Entry 4WU8 (X-ray diffraction, 2.45 A resolution); this record covers chains J and A of the 10 polymer chains in the assembly.

[Chain J]
Molecule: 145-nt DNA strand
Sequence (145 nucleotides; each row starts with the number of its first residue; numbers below 1 keep their minus sign (DA-72 is residue -72)):
   -72 ATCAATATCC ACCTGCAGAT ACTACCAAAA GTGTATTTGG AAACTGCTCC ATCAAAAGGC
   -12 ATGTTCAGCT GATTCAGCTG AACATGCCTT TTGATGGAGC AGTTTCCAAA TACACTTTTG
    48 GTAGTATCTG CAGGTGGATA TTGAT
Bound ions: Pt ion near DG-14 (its only coordinating residue here)
Small-molecule neighbours:
  - CX3 ([2-(3-{bis[2-(amino-kappaN)ethyl]amino-kappaN}propyl)-1H-benzo[de]isoquinoline-1,3(2H)-dionato(2-)]platinum(1+)), molecule 1: DA-17, DA-16, DG-15, DG-14, DC-13
  - CX3, molecule 2: DG13, DC14, DC15

[Chain A]
Name: Histone H3.2
Source organism: Xenopus laevis
Reference sequence: P84233 (H32_XENLA); residues 1-135 here correspond to UniProt positions 2-136 (UniProt number = residue number + 1)
Chain sequence (135 residues; row label = number of the first residue in the row):
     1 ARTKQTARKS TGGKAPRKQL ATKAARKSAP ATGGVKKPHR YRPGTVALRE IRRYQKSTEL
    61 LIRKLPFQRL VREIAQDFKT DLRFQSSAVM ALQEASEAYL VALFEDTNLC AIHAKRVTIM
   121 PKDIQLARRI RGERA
Disordered / not traced: 1-37, 134-135
Differences from the reference sequence: engineered mutation Ala102 (Gly103 in P84233)

[How chain J and chain A interact]
Residue-residue contacts (29; chain J residue first):
  DA-68(J) - His39(A)  phosphate contact
  DT-67(J) - His39(A)  sugar contact
  DT-67(J) - Tyr41(A)  sugar contact
  DA-66(J) - Tyr41(A)  sugar contact
  DA-66(J) - Arg49(A)  phosphate contact
  DT-65(J) - Arg49(A)  phosphate contact
  DA-1(J) - Lys115(A)  salt bridge to the phosphate
  DA8(J) - Pro43(A)  phosphate contact
  DA8(J) - Gly44(A)  hydrogen bond to the phosphate
  DA9(J) - Arg40(A)  hydrogen bond to the base
  DA9(J) - Tyr41(A)  sugar contact
  DA9(J) - Arg42(A)  phosphate contact
  DA9(J) - Pro43(A)  sugar contact
  DA9(J) - Gly44(A)  hydrogen bond to the phosphate
  DA9(J) - Thr45(A)  hydrogen bond to the phosphate
  DA9(J) - Val46(A)  hydrogen bond to the phosphate
  DA9(J) - Ala47(A)  hydrogen bond to the phosphate
  DC10(J) - Arg40(A)  hydrogen bond to the sugar
  DC10(J) - Tyr41(A)  hydrogen bond to the phosphate
  DC10(J) - Val46(A)  phosphate contact
  DT17(J) - Arg63(A)  hydrogen bond to the phosphate
  DT17(J) - Leu65(A)  phosphate contact
  DT17(J) - Pro66(A)  phosphate contact
  DT17(J) - Arg69(A)  salt bridge to the phosphate
  DT18(J) - Arg63(A)  salt bridge to the phosphate
  DT18(J) - Lys64(A)  hydrogen bond to the phosphate
  DT18(J) - Leu65(A)  hydrogen bond to the phosphate
  DA25(J) - Arg83(A)  sugar contact
  DG26(J) - Arg83(A)  sugar contact
Also at the interface, not in a pair above, chain J (13 interface residues in all): DG-2
Also at the interface, not in a pair above, chain A (18 interface residues in all): Asp81

[In short]
Chain J and chain A form an interface of 13 and 18 residues respectively, with 11 hydrogen bonds and 3 salt
bridges. Polar pairs include DA9(J)-Arg40(A), DC10(J)-Arg40(A) and DA8(J)-Gly44(A). Ligands of chain J:
compound CX3.
Here chain J is a 145-nt DNA strand and chain A is Histone H3.2 (Xenopus laevis). Entry 4WU8 (Structure of
trPtNAP-NCP145) was determined by X-ray diffraction (same publication as 4WU9).
